7VOR - chains L and H of the 66 polymer chains in the assembly; structure by electron microscopy, 2.74 A resolution.

[Chain L]
Protein: Reaction center protein L chain
Source organism: Cereibacter sphaeroides 2.4.1
UniProt: Q3J1A5 (RCEL_RHOS4); residues 0-281 here correspond to UniProt positions 1-282 (UniProt number = residue number + 1)
Sequence (282 residues; each row starts with the number of its first residue; numbering starts at 0):
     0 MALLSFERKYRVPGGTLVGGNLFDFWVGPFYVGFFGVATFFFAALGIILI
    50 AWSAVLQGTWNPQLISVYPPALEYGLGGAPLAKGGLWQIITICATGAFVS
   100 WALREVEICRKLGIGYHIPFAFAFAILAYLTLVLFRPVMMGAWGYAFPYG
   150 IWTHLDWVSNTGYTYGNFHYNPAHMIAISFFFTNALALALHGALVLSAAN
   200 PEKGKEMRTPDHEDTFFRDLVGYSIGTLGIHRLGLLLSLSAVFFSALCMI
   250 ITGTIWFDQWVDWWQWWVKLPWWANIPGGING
Unresolved in the structure: 0
Curated features (UniProtKB/Swiss-Prot):
  - binding site ((7R,8Z)-bacteriochlorophyll b): His153, His173
  - binding site (Fe cation): His190, His230
  - binding site (a ubiquinone): Phe216
Ion coordination: Fe2+: His190, His230 (shared with 3 residues of chain M)
Ligand contacts:
  - bacteriochlorophyll a (BCL), molecule 1: Phe97, Phe121, Ala124, Ile125, Ala127, Tyr128, Leu131, Trp156, Val157, Ser158, Thr160, Gly161, Tyr162, Asn166, Phe167, His168, His173, Ala176, Ile177, Phe180, Phe181, Val241, Ser244, Ala245, Cys247, Met248
  - bacteriochlorophyll a (BCL), molecule 2: Phe97, Tyr128, Leu131, Phe146, Ile150, Trp151, His153, Leu154, Trp156, Val157
  - bacteriochlorophyll a (BCL), molecule 3: Val157, Tyr162, His168, Phe181
  - bacteriochlorophyll a (BCL), molecule 4: His168, Met174, Ile177, Ser178, Phe181, Thr182, Leu185
  - bacteriopheophytin a (BPH), molecule 1: Thr38, Phe41, Ala42, Gly45, Ile46, Ile49, Ile89, Cys92, Ala93, Ala96, Phe97, Trp100, Glu104, Ile117, Ala120, Phe121, Phe123, Ala124, Tyr128, Phe146, Pro147, Tyr148, Gly149, Ile150, His153, Phe180, Ser237, Leu238, Val241
  - bacteriopheophytin a (BPH), molecule 2: Phe181, Ala184, Leu185, Ala188, Leu189, Phe216, Leu219, Val220
  - 1,2-diacyl-sn-glycero-3-phosphocholine (PC1), molecule 1: Ala1, Val26, Gly27, Phe39, Ala43
  - 1,2-diacyl-sn-glycero-3-phosphocholine (PC1), molecule 2: Thr15, Leu16, Val17, Gly18, Gly19, Phe33, Phe34, Val98, Leu102
  - 1,2-diacyl-sn-glycero-3-phosphocholine (PC1), molecule 3: Gly27, Pro28, Phe29
  - 1,2-diacyl-sn-glycero-3-phosphocholine (PC1), molecule 4: Ile46, Ile47, Ile49, Ala50, Gly57, Trp59, Asn60, Pro61, Ile64
  - 1,2-diacyl-sn-glycero-3-phosphocholine (PC1), molecule 5: Ile49, Asn60, Pro61, Gln62, Ile150, Trp151
  - ubiquinone-10 (U10), molecule 1: Val26, Phe29, Val31, Gly35, Val36, Phe39, Trp100, Arg103
  - ubiquinone-10 (U10), molecule 2: Pro171, Ala172, Met174, Ile175, Ser178, Ile250, Ile254, Trp255, Asp257, Trp259, Trp262, Trp263
  - ubiquinone-10 (U10), molecule 3: Ile175, Ser178, Phe179, Thr182, Ala186, Leu189, His190, Leu193, Val194, Glu212, Asp213, Phe216, Val220, Tyr222, Ser223, Ile224, Gly225, Thr226, Ile229, Leu232, Phe243

[Chain H]
Protein: Reaction center protein H chain
Source organism: Cereibacter sphaeroides 2.4.1
UniProt: Q3J170 (RCEH_RHOS4); numbering as in UniProt (aligned over 1-260)
Sequence (260 residues; each row starts with the number of its first residue):
     1 MVGVTAFGNFDLASLAIYSFWIFLAGLIYYLQTENMREGYPLENEDGTPA
    51 ANQGPFPLPKPKTFILPHGRGTLTVPGPESEDRPIALARTAVSEGFPHAP
   101 TGDPMKDGVGPASWVARRDLPELDGHGHNKIKPMKAAAGFHVSAGKNPIG
   151 LPVRGCDLEIAGKVVDIWVDIPEQMARFLEVELKDGSTRLLPMQMVKVQS
   201 NRVHVNALSSDLFAGIPTIKSPTEVTLLEEDKICGYVAGGLMYAAPKRKS
   251 VVAAMLAEYA
Ligand contacts:
  - 1,2-diacyl-sn-glycero-3-phosphocholine (PC1), molecule 1: Asn9, Ile17, Tyr18, Trp21, Leu24
  - 1,2-diacyl-sn-glycero-3-phosphocholine (PC1), molecule 2: Leu24, Leu27, Ile28, Leu31, Gln32, Met36, Tyr40, Gln53, Gly54, Pro55, Phe56
  - 1,2-diacyl-sn-glycero-3-phosphocholine (PC1), molecule 3: Ala25, Ile28, Tyr29, Pro55, Phe56, Pro57
  - 1,2-diacyl-sn-glycero-3-phosphocholine (PC1), molecule 4: Ile28, Leu42, Asn52, Gln53, Gly54, Pro55, Phe56
  - 1,2-diacyl-sn-glycero-3-phosphocholine (PC1), molecule 5: Asn44, Ala50, Asn52, Glu94
  - 1,2-diacyl-sn-glycero-3-phosphocholine (PC1), molecule 6: Ala51, Asn52, Gln53, Gly54, Pro55

[How chain L and chain H interact]
Pairs across the interface - 68 pairs, chain L then chain H:
  Ala1(L) - Glu43(H)  hydrogen bond (backbone-backbone)
  Ala1(L) - Ala50(H)
  Ala1(L) - Asn52(H)
  Leu2(L) - Leu42(H)
  Leu2(L) - Glu43(H)  hydrogen bond (backbone-backbone)
  Leu2(L) - Glu45(H)
  Leu3(L) - Gly39(H)
  Leu3(L) - Tyr40(H)  hydrophobic
  Leu3(L) - Leu42(H)  hydrophobic
  Ser4(L) - Gly39(H)  hydrogen bond (backbone-backbone)
  Ser4(L) - Glu43(H)
  Ser4(L) - Glu81(H)
  Phe5(L) - Gly39(H)
  Phe5(L) - Glu81(H)
  Arg7(L) - Ile85(H)
  Arg7(L) - Leu87(H)
  Lys8(L) - Glu81(H)  salt bridge
  Lys8(L) - Arg83(H)
  Lys8(L) - Ile85(H)
  Lys8(L) - Leu87(H)
  Lys8(L) - Val109(H)
  Lys8(L) - Gly110(H)  hydrogen bond (backbone-backbone)
  Lys8(L) - Ser113(H)  hydrogen bond (backbone-side chain)
  Lys8(L) - Trp114(H)
  Tyr9(L) - Gly110(H)
  Tyr9(L) - Ser113(H)
  Arg10(L) - Glu45(H)  salt bridge
  Arg10(L) - Gly95(H)
  Arg10(L) - Pro97(H)
  Arg10(L) - His98(H)  hydrogen bond (backbone-backbone)
  Val11(L) - Leu87(H)  hydrophobic
  Val11(L) - Pro97(H)
  Val11(L) - His98(H)
  Val11(L) - Gly110(H)
  Val11(L) - Pro111(H)
  Val11(L) - Tyr243(H)
  Pro12(L) - Pro97(H)
  Pro12(L) - His98(H)
  Pro12(L) - Met242(H)
  Gly13(L) - Met242(H)
  Gly14(L) - Met242(H)
  Asp23(L) - Pro97(H)
  Phe24(L) - Gly95(H)
  Phe24(L) - Phe96(H)  hydrophobic
  Trp25(L) - Gly95(H)  hydrogen bond (backbone-backbone)
  Trp25(L) - Pro97(H)  hydrophobic
  Arg109(L) - Met242(H)
  Lys110(L) - Pro111(H)
  Leu111(L) - Pro111(H)
  Gly112(L) - Pro111(H)
  Gly112(L) - Ala238(H)
  Ala198(L) - Phe64(H)
  Asn199(L) - Lys62(H)  hydrogen bond
  Gly203(L) - Ile65(H)
  Glu205(L) - Ile65(H)
  Glu205(L) - Pro67(H)
  Glu205(L) - His68(H)
  Met206(L) - Ile65(H)  hydrogen bond (backbone-backbone)
  Met206(L) - Pro67(H)
  Thr208(L) - Pro67(H)
  Thr208(L) - Gly125(H)
  Asp210(L) - Asp124(H)
  Asp210(L) - Gly125(H)  hydrogen bond (side chain-backbone)
  Asp210(L) - Lys130(H)  salt bridge
  Asp210(L) - Pro172(H)
  Gly225(L) - Glu173(H)
  Thr226(L) - Glu173(H)  hydrogen bond
  Leu227(L) - Met175(H)  hydrophobic
Also at the interface, not in a pair above, chain L (34 interface residues in all): Lys204, Arg207, Pro209, Asp213
Also at the interface, not in a pair above, chain H (42 interface residues in all): Glu38, Leu66, Glu79, Glu94, Ala99, Pro100, Val115, Leu241

[Overview]
34 residues of chain L and 42 residues of chain H are in contact; the contacts include 11 hydrogen bonds and 3
salt bridges. Polar pairs include Lys8(L)-Glu81(H), Arg10(L)-Glu45(H) and Asp210(L)-Lys130(H). 3
1,2-diacyl-sn-glycero-3-phosphocholine molecules are bound between chain L and chain H.
Here chain L is Reaction center protein L chain and chain H is Reaction center protein H chain, both from
Cereibacter sphaeroides 2.4.1. Entry 7VOR (The structure of dimeric photosynthetic RC-LH1 supercomplex in
Class-1) was determined by electron microscopy together with 7VA9, 7VB9, 7VNM, 7VOT and 7VOY from the same
study.
